2WW9 - chains E and L of the 15 polymer chains in the assembly; structure by electron microscopy, 8.60 A resolution (very low resolution: no residue pairs are listed; an interface is given only as per-side residue counts).

# Chain E
Molecule: 25S RRNA
Organism: Saccharomyces cerevisiae
Sequence (34 nucleotides; row label = number of the first residue in the row):
   528 UGAAAAGAAC UUUGAAAAGA GAGUGAAAAA GUAC

# Chain L
Name: 60S ribosomal protein L26-A
Organism: Saccharomyces cerevisiae
UniProt: P05743 (RL26A_YEAST); numbering as in UniProt (aligned over 1-127)
Amino-acid sequence (127 residues; row label = number of the first residue in the row):
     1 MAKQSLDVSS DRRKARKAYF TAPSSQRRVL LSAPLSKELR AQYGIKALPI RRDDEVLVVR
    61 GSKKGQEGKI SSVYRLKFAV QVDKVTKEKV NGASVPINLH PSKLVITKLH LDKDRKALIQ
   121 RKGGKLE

# Interface between chain E and chain L
At this resolution (9 A) residue pairs are not listed: 12 residues of chain E and 12 of chain L lie at the interface.

# Overview
The chain E/chain L interface involves 12 residues from each chain.
Here chain E is 25S RRNA and chain L is 60S ribosomal protein L26-A, both from Saccharomyces cerevisiae. Entry
2WW9 (Cryo-EM structure of the active yeast Ssh1 complex bound to the yeast 80S ribosome) was determined by
electron microscopy together with 2WWA and 2WWB from the same study.
